Entry 2VS7 (X-ray diffraction, 2.05 A resolution); this record covers chains A and C of the 3 polymer chains in the assembly.

Chain A:
Molecule: Homing endonuclease I-dmoi
From: Desulfurococcus mobilis
Notes: EC 3.1.-.-
UniProtKB: P21505 (DMO1_DESMO); residue numbers follow UniProt; this construct covers 2-188
Amino-acid sequence (199 residues; row label = number of the first residue in the row):
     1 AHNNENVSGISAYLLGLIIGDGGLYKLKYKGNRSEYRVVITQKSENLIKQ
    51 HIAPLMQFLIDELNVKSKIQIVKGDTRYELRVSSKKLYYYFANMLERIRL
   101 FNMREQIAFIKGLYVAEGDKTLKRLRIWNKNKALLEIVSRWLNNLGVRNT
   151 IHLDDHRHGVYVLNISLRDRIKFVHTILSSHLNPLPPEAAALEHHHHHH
Disordered / not traced: 1-3, 183-199
Metal / ion sites: Ca2+: Asp21, Ala116 (shared with 1 residue of chain B; DC16(C) of chain C)
Swiss-Prot annotation at these positions:
  - active site: Asp21, Glu117
Reported in the primary citation:
  - Ca2+ coordination: Asp21
  - binding site for the 25-nt DNA strand: Tyr29, Arg33, Thr76, Arg77, Arg124, Asp154, Arg157
  - binding site for the 25-nt DNA strand (chain C): Ser34, Glu35, Tyr36, Arg37, Glu79, Arg81, Ser83, Asp119, Arg124, Arg126, Asp155
  - contacts within the chain: Asp119-Arg126, Trp128-Asp154 (hydrogen bond), Asp155-Arg157
  - binding site for the 25-nt DNA strand: Asp75
  - mutagenesis - I52F/L95Q, I52F/A92T/F101C: increased catalytic activity on 37  degC (citing earlier work)
  - binding site for the 25-nt DNA strand: Asp75
  - specificity-determining residues: Arg33, Glu35, Asp75, Thr76

Chain C:
Molecule: 25-nt DNA strand
Sequence (25 nucleotides; numbered 1 to 25; the number before each row is that of its first residue):
     1 CGCGCCGGAACTTACCCGGCAAGGC
Metal / ion sites: Ca2+: DC16 (shared with Asp21(A), Ala116(A) of chain A; 1 residue of chain B)

Chain A / chain C interface:
Residue-residue contacts (51):
  Asp21(A) - DC16(C)  phosphate contact
  Asn32(A) - DC3(C)  hydrogen bond to the phosphate
  Arg33(A) - DC3(C)  base contact
  Arg33(A) - DG4(C)  base contact
  Ser34(A) - DC3(C)  sugar contact
  Ser34(A) - DG4(C)  hydrogen bond to the phosphate
  Ser34(A) - DC5(C)  hydrogen bond to the base
  Glu35(A) - DC5(C)  base contact
  Glu35(A) - DC6(C)  hydrogen bond to the base
  Glu35(A) - DG7(C)  base contact
  Tyr36(A) - DG4(C)  hydrogen bond to the phosphate
  Arg37(A) - DG7(C)  hydrogen bond to the base
  Arg37(A) - DG8(C)  hydrogen bond to the base
  Ser67(A) - DC5(C)  sugar contact
  Ser67(A) - DC6(C)  phosphate contact
  Lys68(A) - DC6(C)  hydrogen bond to the phosphate
  Lys68(A) - DG7(C)  salt bridge to the phosphate
  Gln70(A) - DC6(C)  sugar contact
  Gln70(A) - DG7(C)  base contact
  Arg77(A) - DA10(C)  base contact
  Glu79(A) - DA9(C)  hydrogen bond to the base
  Arg81(A) - DG7(C)  hydrogen bond to the base
  Arg81(A) - DG8(C)  hydrogen bond to the base
  Arg81(A) - DA9(C)  base contact
  Ser83(A) - DC5(C)  sugar contact
  Ser83(A) - DC6(C)  phosphate contact
  Ser84(A) - DC5(C)  phosphate contact
  Lys85(A) - DG4(C)  salt bridge to the phosphate
  Lys85(A) - DC5(C)  hydrogen bond to the phosphate
  Ala116(A) - DC16(C)  phosphate contact
  Glu117(A) - DC15(C)  phosphate contact
  Glu117(A) - DC16(C)  phosphate contact
  Gly118(A) - DC16(C)  sugar contact
  Gly118(A) - DC17(C)  phosphate contact
  Asp119(A) - DC17(C)  phosphate contact
  Lys120(A) - DC17(C)  hydrogen bond to the phosphate
  Arg124(A) - DG19(C)  hydrogen bond to the base
  Arg126(A) - DC17(C)  base contact
  Arg126(A) - DG18(C)  hydrogen bond to the base
  Trp128(A) - DC15(C)  sugar contact
  Trp128(A) - DC16(C)  base contact
  Trp128(A) - DC17(C)  base contact
  Asn129(A) - DC15(C)  hydrogen bond to the phosphate
  Lys130(A) - DA14(C)  salt bridge to the phosphate
  Lys130(A) - DC15(C)  hydrogen bond to the phosphate
  Asp155(A) - DC15(C)  hydrogen bond to the base
  Arg157(A) - DC15(C)  base contact
  His158(A) - DA14(C)  salt bridge to the phosphate
  His158(A) - DC15(C)  base contact
  Val160(A) - DA14(C)  sugar contact
  Val160(A) - DC15(C)  base contact
Also at the interface, not in a pair above, chain A (38 interface residues in all): Gly20, Tyr29, Gly31, Lys66, Val72, Thr76, Thr121, Asp154
Also at the interface, not in a pair above, chain C (18 interface residues in all): DG2, DC11, DT13, DC20

Summary:
38 residues of chain A face 18 of chain C across their interface, with 18 hydrogen bonds and 4 salt bridges.
Polar contacts include Ser34(A)-DC5(C), Glu35(A)-DC6(C) and Arg37(A)-DG7(C). The paper reports a binding site
for the 25-nt DNA strand (chain C) at Ser34(A), Glu35(A) and Tyr36(A) among others; I52F/L95Q and
I52F/A92T/F101C of chain A increase catalytic activity on 37  degC.
Chain A is Homing endonuclease I-dmoi (Desulfurococcus mobilis) and chain C is a 25-nt DNA strand; the
structure, The crystal structure of I-DmoI in complex with DNA and Ca, was determined by X-ray diffraction,
deposited together with 2VS8.
